PDB entry 4XPA | X-ray diffraction, 2.95 A resolution | chains A and H of the 3 polymer chains in the assembly

# Chain A
Molecule: Transporter
From: Drosophila melanogaster
Chain sequence (545 residues; each row starts with the number of its first residue; note: 41 numbers in that range are skipped by the numbering (no residue carries them; nothing is unmodelled there)):
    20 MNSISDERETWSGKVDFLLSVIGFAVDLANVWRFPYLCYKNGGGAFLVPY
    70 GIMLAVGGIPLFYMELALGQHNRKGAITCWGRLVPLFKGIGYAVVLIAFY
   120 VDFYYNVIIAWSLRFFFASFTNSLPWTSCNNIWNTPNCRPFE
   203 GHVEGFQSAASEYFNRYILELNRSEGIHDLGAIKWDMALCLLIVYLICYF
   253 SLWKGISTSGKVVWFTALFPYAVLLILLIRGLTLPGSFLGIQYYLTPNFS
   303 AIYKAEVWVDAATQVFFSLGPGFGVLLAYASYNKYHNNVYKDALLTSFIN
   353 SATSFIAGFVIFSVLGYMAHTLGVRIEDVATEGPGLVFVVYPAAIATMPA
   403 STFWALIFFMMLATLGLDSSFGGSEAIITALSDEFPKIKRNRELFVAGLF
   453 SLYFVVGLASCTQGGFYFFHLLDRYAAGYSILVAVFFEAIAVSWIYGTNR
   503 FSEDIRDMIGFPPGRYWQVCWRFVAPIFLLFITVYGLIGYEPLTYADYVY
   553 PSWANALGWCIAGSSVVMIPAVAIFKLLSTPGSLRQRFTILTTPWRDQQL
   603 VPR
Disordered / not traced: 20-24, 600-605
Disulfide bonds: Cys148-Cys157
Metal / ion sites: Na+ site 1: Gly42, Val45, Leu417, Asp420, Ser421; Na+ site 2: Ala44, Asp46, Asn49, Ser320, Asn352
Ligand contacts: 2-(3,4-dichlorophenyl)ethanamine (42J): Phe43, Ala44, Asp46, Ala117, Val120, Asp121, Tyr124, Phe319, Ser320, Gly322, Phe325, Ser421, Ser422, Gly425
From the paper describing this entry:
  - binding site for 2-(3,4-dichlorophenyl)ethanamine: Asp46, Val120, Phe319, Phe325
  - conformationally variable residues (side-chain flip): Phe319

# Chain H
Molecule: Antibody fragment light chain-protein, 9D5-light chain
From: Mus musculus
Notes: antibody fragment or engineered binder
Chain sequence (240 residues; numbered -18 to 221; the number before each row is that of its first residue; numbers below 1 keep their minus sign (Met-18 is residue -18)):
   -18 MNFGLRLVFLVLILKGVQCEVQLVESGGGLVKPGGSLKLSCAASGFTFSS
    32 YAMSWVRQSPEKRLEWVAEISSGGRYIYYSDTVTGRFTISRDNARNILHL
    82 EMSSLRSEDTAMYYCARGEVRQRGFDYWGQGTTLTVSSAKTTAPSVYPLA
   132 PVCGDTTGSSVTLGCLVKGYFPEPVTLTWNSGSLSSGVHTFPAVLQSDLY
   182 TLSSSVTVTSSTWPSQSITCNVAHPASSTKVDKKIEPRGP
Disordered / not traced: -18 to 0, 220-221
Disulfide bonds: Cys22-Cys96, Cys146-Cys201

# How chain A and chain H interact
Pairs across the interface (29):
  His90(A) with Tyr57(H), hydrogen bond
  Tyr337(A) with Tyr57(H)
  Tyr498(A) with Arg56(H), hydrogen bond
  Arg502(A) with Arg56(H)
  Glu505(A) with Ser52(H), hydrogen bond; Ser53(H); Gly54(H), hydrogen bond (side chain-backbone); Gly55(H), hydrogen bond (side chain-backbone); Arg56(H), salt bridge; Tyr57(H)
  Asp506(A) with Arg56(H), salt bridge; Tyr57(H), hydrogen bond
  Arg508(A) with Ala33(H); Glu50(H), salt bridge; Glu100(H), hydrogen bond (side chain-backbone); Arg102(H), hydrogen bond (backbone-side chain)
  Asp509(A) with Tyr57(H); Tyr59(H), hydrogen bond; Arg102(H), salt bridge
  Met510(A) with Arg102(H)
  Ile511(A) with Gln103(H), hydrogen bond (backbone-side chain)
  Gly512(A) with Glu100(H); Val101(H); Arg102(H), hydrogen bond (backbone-backbone); Gln103(H)
  Phe513(A) with Val101(H), hydrophobic; Gln103(H)
  Pro514(A) with Glu100(H)
  Arg598(A) with Tyr57(H)
Interface residues without a listed pair, chain A (17 interface residues in all): His338, Asn501, Asp599
Interface residues without a listed pair, chain H (14 interface residues in all): Gly99

# Overview
17 residues of chain A and 14 residues of chain H are in contact, with 11 hydrogen bonds and 4 salt bridges.
Polar contacts include Glu505(A)-Arg56(H), Asp506(A)-Arg56(H) and Arg508(A)-Glu50(H). Ligands of chain A:
2-(3,4-dichlorophenyl)ethanamine. The paper reports a binding site for 2-(3,4-dichlorophenyl)ethanamine at
Asp46(A), Val120(A) and Phe319(A) among others; conformational variability at Phe319(A).
Here chain A is Transporter (Drosophila melanogaster) and chain H is Antibody fragment light chain-protein,
9D5-light chain (Mus musculus). Entry 4XPA (X-ray structure of Drosophila dopamine transporter bound to
3,4dichlorophenethylamine) was determined by X-ray diffraction (same publication as 4XP4, 4XPF and 4XPG).
